PDB entry 6ZB8 | X-ray diffraction, 1.35 A resolution | chains A and B

# Chain A (and B)
Molecule: Exo-beta-1,3-glucanase variant E167Q/E295Q
From: uncultured bacterium
Notes: EC 3.2.1.58; engineered mutation(s): E167Q, E295Q; chain B of this document is another copy of the same molecule, construct and numbering; everything in this record applies to it too
Chain sequence (391 residues; numbered 1 to 391; the number before each row is that of its first residue):
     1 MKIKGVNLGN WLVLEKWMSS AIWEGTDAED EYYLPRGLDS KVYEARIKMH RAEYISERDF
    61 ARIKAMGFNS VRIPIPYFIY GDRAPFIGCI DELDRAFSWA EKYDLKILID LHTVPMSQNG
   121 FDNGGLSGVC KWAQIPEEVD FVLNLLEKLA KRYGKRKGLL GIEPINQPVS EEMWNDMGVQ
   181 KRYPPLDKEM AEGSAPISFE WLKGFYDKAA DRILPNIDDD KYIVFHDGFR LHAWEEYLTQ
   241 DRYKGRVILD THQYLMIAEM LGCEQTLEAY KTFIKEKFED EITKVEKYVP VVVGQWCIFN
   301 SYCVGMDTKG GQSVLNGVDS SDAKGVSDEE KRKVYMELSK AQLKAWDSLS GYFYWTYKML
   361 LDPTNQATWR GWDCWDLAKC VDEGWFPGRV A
Unresolved in the structure: 305-325, 389-391 (chain B: 305-325)

# How chain A and chain B interact
Contacting residue pairs (72; chain A residue first):
  Ala21(A) with Met49(B); Ala52(B), hydrophobic
  Ile22(A) with Met49(B), hydrophobic
  Lys41(A) with Asp39(B), salt bridge; Lys41(B); Val42(B)
  Val42(A) with Lys41(B)
  Ala45(A) with Ala45(B), hydrophobic
  Arg46(A) with Met49(B)
  Met49(A) with Ala21(B); Ile22(B), hydrophobic; Arg46(B); Met49(B), hydrophobic; His50(B)
  His50(A) with Met49(B); Glu53(B), salt bridge
  Ala52(A) with Ala21(B), hydrophobic
  Glu53(A) with His50(B), salt bridge; Glu53(B); Tyr54(B); Leu360(B)
  Tyr54(A) with Glu53(B)
  Ser56(A) with Leu360(B)
  Glu57(A) with Leu361(B); Asp362(B); Pro363(B); Thr364(B), hydrogen bond; Lys379(B), salt bridge
  Arg58(A) with Tyr357(B); Lys358(B); Met359(B), hydrogen bond (side chain-backbone); Asp376(B), salt bridge; Ala378(B)
  Ala61(A) with Asp382(B)
  Arg62(A) with Arg62(B); Asp382(B), salt bridge
  Ala65(A) with Asp382(B)
  Arg95(A) with Asp362(B), salt bridge; Asn365(B)
  Ser98(A) with Thr364(B); Asn365(B), hydrogen bond
  Trp99(A) with Asp362(B), hydrogen bond; Thr364(B); Asn365(B)
  Lys102(A) with Thr364(B)
  Tyr103(A) with Lys379(B), hydrogen bond; Glu383(B), hydrogen bond
  Tyr357(A) with Arg58(B)
  Lys358(A) with Arg58(B)
  Met359(A) with Arg58(B), hydrogen bond (backbone-side chain)
  Leu360(A) with Glu53(B); Ser56(B)
  Asp362(A) with Glu57(B); Arg95(B), salt bridge; Trp99(B), hydrogen bond
  Pro363(A) with Glu57(B)
  Thr364(A) with Glu57(B), hydrogen bond; Ser98(B); Trp99(B); Lys102(B)
  Asn365(A) with Arg95(B); Ser98(B), hydrogen bond; Trp99(B)
  Gln366(A) with Arg95(B)
  Asp376(A) with Arg58(B), salt bridge
  Ala378(A) with Arg58(B)
  Lys379(A) with Glu57(B), salt bridge; Tyr103(B)
  Asp382(A) with Ala61(B); Arg62(B), salt bridge; Ala65(B)
  Glu383(A) with Tyr103(B), hydrogen bond
Other interface residues (no listed pair), chain A (38 interface residues in all): Leu361, Asp373
Other interface residues (no listed pair), chain B (38 interface residues in all): Asp373

# In short
The chain A/chain B interface involves 38 residues from each chain, with 11 hydrogen bonds and 11 salt
bridges. Polar pairs include Lys41(A)-Asp39(B), His50(A)-Glu53(B) and Glu57(A)-Lys379(B).
Both chains are Exo-beta-1,3-glucanase variant E167Q/E295Q (uncultured bacterium). Entry 6ZB8
(Exo-beta-1,3-glucanase from moose rumen microbiome, active site mutant E167Q/E295Q) was determined by X-ray
diffraction.
